PDB entry 1V3V | X-ray diffraction, 2.00 A resolution | chains A and B

== Chain A ==
Name: leukotriene b4 12-hydroxydehydrogenase/prostaglandin 15-keto reductase
Organism: Cavia porcellus
Notes: EC 1.3.1.48
UniProt: Q9EQZ5 (Q9EQZ5_CAVPO); residue numbers follow UniProt; this construct covers 1-329
Sequence (333 residues; numbered -4 to 329; 1 number in that range is skipped by the numbering (no residue carries it; nothing is unmodelled there); the number before each row is that of its first residue; numbers below 1 keep their minus sign (Ser-4 is residue -4)):
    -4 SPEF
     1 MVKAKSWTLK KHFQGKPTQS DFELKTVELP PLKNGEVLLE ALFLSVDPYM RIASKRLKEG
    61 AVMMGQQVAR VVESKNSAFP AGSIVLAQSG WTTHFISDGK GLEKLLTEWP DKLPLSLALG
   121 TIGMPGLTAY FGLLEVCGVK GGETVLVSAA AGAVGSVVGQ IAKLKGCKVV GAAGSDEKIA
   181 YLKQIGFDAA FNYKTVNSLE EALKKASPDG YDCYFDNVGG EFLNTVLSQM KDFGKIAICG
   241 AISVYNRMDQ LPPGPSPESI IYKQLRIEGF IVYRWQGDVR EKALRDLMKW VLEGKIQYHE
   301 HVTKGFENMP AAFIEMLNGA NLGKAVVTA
Construct notes: cloning artifact (-4 to -1)
Disulfide bonds: Cys137-Cys213
Small-molecule neighbours:
  - 15-oxo-pge2 (5OP; (5E,13E)-11-hydroxy-9,15-dioxoprosta-5,13-dien-1-oic acid), molecule 1: Tyr49, Ile52, Cys239, Tyr245, Met248, Tyr273
  - 15-oxo-pge2 (5OP), molecule 2: Pro257, Glu258, Ile261, Tyr262
  - NADP (NAP; NADP nicotinamide-adenine-dinucleotide phosphate): Asp47, Pro48, Tyr49, Met124, Thr128, Ala149, Gly152, Ala153, Val154, Ala173, Gly174, Ser175, Lys178, Tyr193, Asn217, Val218, Cys239, Gly240, Ala241, Ile242, Ser243, Tyr245, Phe270, Ile271, Val272, Met316, Leu317, Gly319, Asn321, Gly323
Curated features (UniProtKB/Swiss-Prot):
  - binding site (NADP(+)): Gly152 to Gly155, Lys178, Tyr193, Asn217, Cys239 to Tyr245, Phe270 to Val272, Asn321
  - modified residue: Thr18 (Phosphothreonine), Ser20 (Phosphoserine), Lys178 (N6-(2-hydroxyisobutyryl)lysine)

== Chain B ==
Name: leukotriene b4 12-hydroxydehydrogenase/prostaglandin 15-keto reductase
Organism: Cavia porcellus
Notes: EC 1.3.1.48
UniProt: Q9EQZ5 (Q9EQZ5_CAVPO); numbering as in UniProt (aligned over 1-329)
Sequence (333 residues; row label = number of the first residue in the row; numbers below 1 keep their minus sign (Ser-3 is residue -3)):
    -3 SPEFMVKAKS WTLKKHFQGK PTQSDFELKT VELPPLKNGE VLLEALFLSV DPYMRIASKR
    57 LKEGAVMMGQ QVARVVESKN SAFPAGSIVL AQSGWTTHFI SDGKGLEKLL TEWPDKLPLS
   117 LALGTIGMPG LTAYFGLLEV CGVKGGETVL VSAAAGAVGS VVGQIAKLKG CKVVGAAGSD
   177 EKIAYLKQIG FDAAFNYKTV NSLEEALKKA SPDGYDCYFD NVGGEFLNTV LSQMKDFGKI
   237 AICGAISVYN RMDQLPPGPS PESIIYKQLR IEGFIVYRWQ GDVREKALRD LMKWVLEGKI
   297 QYHEHVTKGF ENMPAAFIEM LNGANLGKAV VTA
Not modelled in the structure: -3 to 1
Construct notes: cloning artifact (-3 to 0)
Disulfide bonds: Cys137-Cys213
Small-molecule neighbours:
  - 15-oxo-pge2 (5OP; (5E,13E)-11-hydroxy-9,15-dioxoprosta-5,13-dien-1-oic acid), molecule 1: Tyr49, Ile52, Cys239, Tyr245, Met248, Tyr273
  - 15-oxo-pge2 (5OP), molecule 2: Pro257, Glu258, Ile261, Tyr262
  - NADP (NAP; NADP nicotinamide-adenine-dinucleotide phosphate): Asp47, Pro48, Tyr49, Met124, Thr128, Ala149, Gly152, Ala153, Val154, Ala173, Gly174, Lys178, Tyr193, Asn217, Val218, Cys239, Gly240, Ala241, Ile242, Ser243, Tyr245, Phe270, Ile271, Val272, Met316, Leu317, Gly319, Asn321, Gly323
Curated features (UniProtKB/Swiss-Prot):
  - binding site (NADP(+)): Gly152 to Gly155, Lys178, Tyr193, Asn217, Cys239 to Tyr245, Phe270 to Val272, Asn321
  - modified residue: Thr18 (Phosphothreonine), Ser20 (Phosphoserine), Lys178 (N6-(2-hydroxyisobutyryl)lysine)

== Interface between chain A and chain B ==
Pairs across the interface (56; chain A residue first):
  Ile52(A) - Glu258(B)
  Phe233(A) - Arg274(B)
  Ile238(A) - Ile261(B)  hydrophobic
  Cys239(A) - Ile261(B)
  Gly240(A) - Ile261(B)
  Ala241(A) - Pro257(B)  hydrophobic
  Val244(A) - Pro257(B)  hydrophobic
  Met248(A) - Glu258(B)
  Leu251(A) - Pro253(B)
  Leu251(A) - Gly254(B)
  Pro252(A) - Pro253(B)
  Pro252(A) - Gly254(B)  hydrogen bond (backbone-backbone)
  Pro253(A) - Leu251(B)
  Pro253(A) - Pro252(B)
  Pro253(A) - Gly254(B)
  Gly254(A) - Leu251(B)
  Gly254(A) - Pro252(B)  hydrogen bond (backbone-backbone)
  Gly254(A) - Pro253(B)
  Gly254(A) - Gly254(B)
  Pro255(A) - Leu251(B)
  Pro255(A) - Pro255(B)
  Ser256(A) - Met248(B)
  Ser256(A) - Leu251(B)
  Pro257(A) - Ala241(B)  hydrophobic
  Pro257(A) - Val244(B)  hydrophobic
  Glu258(A) - Ile52(B)
  Glu258(A) - Arg56(B)  salt bridge
  Ile260(A) - Gly269(B)
  Ile261(A) - Ile238(B)  hydrophobic
  Ile261(A) - Cys239(B)
  Ile261(A) - Gly240(B)
  Ile261(A) - Phe270(B)
  Ile261(A) - Ile271(B)
  Gln264(A) - Gly269(B)
  Gln264(A) - Phe270(B)
  Gln264(A) - Ile271(B)  hydrogen bond (side chain-backbone)
  Gln264(A) - Arg274(B)  hydrogen bond
  Leu265(A) - Ile267(B)
  Leu265(A) - Glu268(B)
  Leu265(A) - Gly269(B)  hydrogen bond (backbone-backbone)
  Arg266(A) - Ile267(B)
  Arg266(A) - Glu268(B)
  Ile267(A) - Leu265(B)
  Ile267(A) - Arg266(B)
  Ile267(A) - Ile267(B)  hydrogen bond (backbone-backbone)
  Glu268(A) - Leu265(B)
  Glu268(A) - Arg266(B)
  Gly269(A) - Ile260(B)
  Gly269(A) - Gln264(B)
  Gly269(A) - Leu265(B)  hydrogen bond (backbone-backbone)
  Phe270(A) - Ile261(B)
  Phe270(A) - Gln264(B)
  Ile271(A) - Ile261(B)
  Ile271(A) - Gln264(B)  hydrogen bond (backbone-side chain)
  Arg274(A) - Phe233(B)
  Arg274(A) - Gln264(B)  hydrogen bond
Other interface residues (no listed pair), chain A (28 interface residues in all): Tyr262
Other interface residues (no listed pair), chain B (29 interface residues in all): Ser256, Tyr262

== Summary ==
28 residues of chain A face 29 of chain B across their interface; the contacts include 9 hydrogen bonds and 1
salt bridge. Polar pairs include Glu258(A)-Arg56(B), Gln264(A)-Ile271(B) and Gln264(A)-Arg274(B). 15-oxo-pge2
is bound between chain A and chain B. Chain A binds NADP.
Chain A and chain B are both leukotriene b4 12-hydroxydehydrogenase/prostaglandin 15-keto reductase (Cavia
porcellus); the structure, Crystal structure of leukotriene B4 12-hydroxydehydrogenase/15-oxo-prostaglandin
13-reductase complexed with NADP and 15-oxo-PGE2, was determined by X-ray diffraction together with 1V3T and
1V3U from the same study.
